8KD5 - chains S and X of the 16 polymer chains in the assembly; structure by electron microscopy, 2.90 A resolution.

[Chain S]
Protein: Histone H3
Source organism: Xenopus laevis
Reference sequence: A0A310TTQ1 (A0A310TTQ1_XENLA); residues 1-135 here correspond to UniProt positions 2-136 (UniProt number = residue number + 1)
Sequence (135 residues; each row starts with the number of its first residue):
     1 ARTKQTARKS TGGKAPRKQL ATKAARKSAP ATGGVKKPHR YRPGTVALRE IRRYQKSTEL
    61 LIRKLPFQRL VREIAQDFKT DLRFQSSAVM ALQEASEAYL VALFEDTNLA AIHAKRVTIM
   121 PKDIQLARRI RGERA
Not modelled in the structure: 1-35, 134-135
Modified positions: Lys36 (N-trimethyllysine; M3L)
Differences from the reference sequence: engineered mutation Ala110 (Cys111 in A0A310TTQ1)

[Chain X]
Molecule: 187bp DNA
Sequence (187 nucleotides; each row starts with the number of its first residue; numbers below 1 keep their minus sign (DG-93 is residue -93)):
   -93 GCGGTGGCGG CCGCTCTAGA ACAGGATGTA TATATCTGAC ACGTGCCTGG AGACTAGGGA
   -33 GTAATCCCCT TGGCGGTTAA AACGCGGGGG ACAGCGCGTA CGTGCGTTTA AGCGGTGCTA
    27 GAGCTGTCTA CGACCAATTG AGCGGCCTCG GCACCGGGAT TCTCCAGGGC GGCCGCGTAT
    87 AGGGTCC
Not modelled in the structure: -93 to -84, 76-93

[How chain S and chain X interact]
Pairs across the interface - 22 pairs, chain S then chain X:
  Lys37(S) - DA72(X)  phosphate contact
  His39(S) - DC71(X)  phosphate contact
  Arg40(S) - DG-8(X)  base contact
  Arg40(S) - DC71(X)  phosphate contact
  Tyr41(S) - DC70(X)  sugar contact
  Arg42(S) - DG-5(X)  salt bridge to the phosphate
  Pro43(S) - DG-6(X)  sugar contact
  Thr45(S) - DC70(X)  phosphate contact
  Arg72(S) - DT-23(X)  salt bridge to the phosphate
  Arg83(S) - DT-24(X)  hydrogen bond to the sugar
  Arg83(S) - DT-23(X)  phosphate contact
  Phe84(S) - DT-24(X)  sugar contact
  Phe84(S) - DT-23(X)  hydrogen bond to the phosphate
  Gln85(S) - DT-24(X)  phosphate contact
  Ser86(S) - DT-24(X)  hydrogen bond to the phosphate
  Lys115(S) - DA-3(X)  phosphate contact
  Arg116(S) - DA-3(X)  phosphate contact
  Arg116(S) - DC-2(X)  salt bridge to the phosphate
  Val117(S) - DG-4(X)  sugar contact
  Val117(S) - DA-3(X)  hydrogen bond to the phosphate
  Thr118(S) - DA-3(X)  hydrogen bond to the phosphate
  Lys122(S) - DC-2(X)  salt bridge to the phosphate
Interface residues without a listed pair, chain S (20 interface residues in all): Arg63, Gln68, Met120
Interface residues without a listed pair, chain X (13 interface residues in all): DA-13, DG-7

[Summary]
Chain S and chain X form an interface of 20 and 13 residues respectively; the contacts include 5 hydrogen
bonds and 4 salt bridges. Polar pairs include Arg83(S)-DT-24(X), Phe84(S)-DT-23(X) and Ser86(S)-DT-24(X).
Here chain S is Histone H3 (Xenopus laevis) and chain X is 187bp DNA. Entry 8KD5 (Rpd3S in complex with
nucleosome with H3K36MLA modification and 187bp DNA, class2) was determined by electron microscopy together
with 8KC7, 8KD2, 8KD3, 8KD4, 8KD6 and 8KD7 from the same study.
